Entry 1FFU (X-ray diffraction, 2.35 A resolution); this record covers chains A and B of the 6 polymer chains in the assembly.

Chain A:
Protein: Cuts, iron-sulfur protein of carbon monoxide dehydrogenase
Organism: Hydrogenophaga pseudoflava
UniProtKB: P19915 (DCMS_HYDPS); residue numbers follow UniProt; this construct covers 1-163
Chain sequence (163 residues; each row starts with the number of its first residue):
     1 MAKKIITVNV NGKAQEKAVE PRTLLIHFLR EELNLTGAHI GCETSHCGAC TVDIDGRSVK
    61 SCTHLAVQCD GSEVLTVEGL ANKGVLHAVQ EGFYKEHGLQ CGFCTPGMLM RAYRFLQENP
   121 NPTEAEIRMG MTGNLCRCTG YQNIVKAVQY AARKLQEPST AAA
Unresolved in the structure: 1-2, 158-163
Differences from the reference sequence: conflict Gln90 (Arg in P19915)
UniProt features mapped onto this chain:
  - binding site ([2Fe-2S] cluster): Cys42, Cys47, Cys50, Cys62, Cys101, Cys104, Cys136, Cys138
Ion coordination: 2Fe-2S cluster Fe site 1: Cys42, Cys47, Cys50, Cys62; 2Fe-2S cluster Fe site 2: Cys101, Cys104, Cys136, Cys138
Residues lining bound ligands:
  - FAD (flavin-adenine dinucleotide): Thr44, Ser45, His46
  - 2Fe-2S cluster (FES), molecule 1: His39, Ile40, Gly41, Cys42, Ser45, His46, Cys47, Gly48, Cys50, Lys60, Cys62
  - 2Fe-2S cluster (FES), molecule 2: Leu99, Gln100, Cys101, Gly102, Phe103, Cys104, Cys136, Arg137, Cys138, Thr139

Chain B:
Protein: Cutl, molybdoprotein of carbon monoxide dehydrogenase
Organism: Hydrogenophaga pseudoflava
Chain sequence (803 residues; row label = number of the first residue in the row):
     1 MNAPVQDAEA RELALAGMGA SRLRKEDARF IQGKGNYVDD IKMPGMLHMD IVRAPIAHGR
    61 IKKIHKDAAL AMPGVHAVLT AEDLKPLKLH WMPTLAGDVA AVLADEKVHF QMQEVAIVIA
   121 DDRYIAADAV EAVKVEYDEL PVVIDPIDAL KPDAPVLRED LAGKTSGAHG PREHHNHIFT
   181 WGAGDKAATD AVFANAPVTV SQHMYYPRVH PCPLETCGCV ASFDPIKGDL TTYITSQAPH
   241 VVRTVVSMLS GIPESKVRIV SPDIGGGFGN KVGIYPGYVC AIVASIVLGR PVKWVEDRVE
   301 NISTTAFARD YHMDGELAAT PDGKILGLRV NVVADHGAFD ACADPTKFPA GLFHICSGSY
   361 DIPRAHCSVK GVYTNKAPGG VAYRCSFRVT EAVYLIERMV DVLAQKLNMD KAEIRAKNFI
   421 RKEQFPYTTQ FGFEYDSGDY HTALKKVLDA VDYPALRAEQ AARRADPNSP TLMGIGLVTF
   481 TEVVGAGPSK MCDILGVGMF DSCEIRIHPT GSAIARMGTI TQGQGHQTTY AQIIATELGI
   541 PSEVIQVEEG DTSTAPYGLG TYGSRSTPVA GAAIALAARK IHAKARKIAA HMLEVNENDL
   601 DWEVDRFKVK GDDSKFKTMA DIAWQAYHQP PAGLEPGLEA VHYYDPPNFT YPFGIYLCVV
   661 DIDRATGETK VRRFYALDDC GTRINPMIIE GQIHGGLTEG YAVAMGQQMP FDAQGNLLGN
   721 TLMDYFLPTA VETPHWETDH TVTPSPHHPI GAKGVAESPH VGSIPTFTAA VVDAFAHVGV
   781 THLDMPHTSY RVWKSLKEHN LAL
Unresolved in the structure: 1-6
Differences from the reference sequence: conflict Gly19 (Arg in 4098682), Ala20 (Pro in 4098682), Ser21 (Arg in 4098682), Arg22 (Ala in 4098682), Leu23 (Cys in 4098682), Arg24 (Ala in 4098682), Leu456 (Trp in 4098682); modified residue (384-385)
Modified / non-standard residues: Arg384 (c-gamma-hydroxy arginine; ARO); Cys385 (s-selanyl cysteine; CSZ)
Residues lining bound ligands: CDP (cytidine-5'-diphosphate): Gln524, Gly525, His526, Thr529, Thr561, Ser564, Arg565, Ser566, Thr567, Pro568, Cys680, Thr682, Arg683, Ile684, Asn685, Ile688, Ile689, Gln692, Ala752, Lys753, Gly754, Val755, Ala756

How chain A and chain B interact:
Residue-residue contacts (96; chain A residue first):
  Arg22(A) - Tyr124(B)
  Arg22(A) - Asp128(B)  salt bridge
  Thr23(A) - Tyr124(B)
  Leu24(A) - Tyr124(B)  hydrogen bond (backbone-side chain)
  His27(A) - Arg123(B)
  His27(A) - Tyr124(B)  hydrogen bond
  Arg30(A) - Asp39(B)  salt bridge
  Arg30(A) - Asp40(B)  salt bridge
  Arg30(A) - Lys42(B)  hydrogen bond (backbone-side chain)
  Glu31(A) - Lys42(B)  salt bridge
  Glu31(A) - Arg123(B)  salt bridge
  Asn34(A) - Lys42(B)
  Thr36(A) - Asp40(B)
  Gly37(A) - Gly33(B)
  His39(A) - Tyr37(B)
  Gly41(A) - Leu214(B)
  Gly41(A) - Arg298(B)  hydrogen bond (backbone-side chain)
  Cys42(A) - Arg298(B)
  Cys42(A) - Leu722(B)  hydrophobic
  Glu43(A) - Asp297(B)
  Glu43(A) - Arg298(B)  hydrogen bond (side chain-backbone)
  Glu43(A) - Val299(B)  hydrogen bond (side chain-backbone)
  Glu43(A) - Thr721(B)
  Thr44(A) - Thr721(B)
  Thr44(A) - Leu722(B)
  Thr44(A) - Met723(B)
  His46(A) - Leu722(B)
  His46(A) - Met723(B)
  Val77(A) - Ile31(B)
  Val77(A) - Gln32(B)
  Val77(A) - Gly33(B)
  Glu78(A) - Gln32(B)
  Glu78(A) - Gly33(B)
  Leu86(A) - Ile31(B)  hydrophobic
  Leu86(A) - Gln32(B)
  Gln90(A) - Ile31(B)  hydrogen bond (side chain-backbone)
  Gln90(A) - Gln32(B)
  Tyr94(A) - Leu23(B)  hydrophobic
  Tyr94(A) - Arg24(B)
  Tyr94(A) - Asp27(B)
  Lys95(A) - Leu23(B)
  His97(A) - Arg24(B)
  His97(A) - Met687(B)
  Leu99(A) - Arg24(B)  hydrogen bond (backbone-side chain)
  Leu99(A) - Asp27(B)
  Leu99(A) - Phe30(B)  hydrophobic
  Leu99(A) - Ile31(B)  hydrophobic
  Gln100(A) - Arg24(B)  hydrogen bond (backbone-side chain)
  Gln100(A) - Gly523(B)
  Gln100(A) - Gly691(B)  hydrogen bond (side chain-backbone)
  Gln100(A) - Gln692(B)  hydrogen bond
  Cys101(A) - Phe30(B)
  Cys101(A) - Tyr37(B)  hydrogen bond (backbone-side chain)
  Cys101(A) - Ile264(B)
  Cys101(A) - Gly265(B)
  Cys101(A) - Gly266(B)
  Cys101(A) - Gln522(B)
  Cys101(A) - Gly523(B)
  Gly102(A) - Tyr37(B)  hydrogen bond (backbone-side chain)
  Phe103(A) - Tyr37(B)  hydrogen bond (backbone-side chain)
  Phe103(A) - Leu214(B)  hydrophobic
  Phe103(A) - Glu215(B)
  Cys104(A) - Leu214(B)  hydrophobic
  Leu109(A) - Ile31(B)
  Arg128(A) - Ala730(B)  hydrogen bond (side chain-backbone)
  Arg128(A) - Val731(B)
  Arg128(A) - Thr733(B)  hydrogen bond (side chain-backbone)
  Met129(A) - Val731(B)  hydrophobic
  Thr132(A) - Thr729(B)
  Thr132(A) - Val731(B)
  Leu135(A) - Leu722(B)  hydrophobic
  Leu135(A) - Leu727(B)
  Leu135(A) - Pro728(B)
  Leu135(A) - Thr729(B)
  Arg137(A) - Pro211(B)  hydrogen bond (side chain-backbone)
  Arg137(A) - Cys212(B)  hydrogen bond (side chain-backbone)
  Arg137(A) - Leu214(B)
  Arg137(A) - Phe268(B)
  Arg137(A) - Tyr383(B)
  Arg137(A) - Glu699(B)  salt bridge
  Cys138(A) - Phe268(B)  hydrophobic
  Cys138(A) - Gly691(B)
  Cys138(A) - Gly695(B)
  Thr139(A) - His694(B)
  Thr139(A) - Gly695(B)
  Gly140(A) - His694(B)
  Gly140(A) - Thr698(B)
  Gly140(A) - Thr733(B)
  Tyr141(A) - Pro728(B)  hydrogen bond (side chain-backbone)
  Tyr141(A) - Thr729(B)
  Tyr141(A) - Ala730(B)  hydrophobic
  Tyr141(A) - Thr733(B)
  Gln142(A) - His694(B)  hydrogen bond
  Gln142(A) - His735(B)
  Gln142(A) - Trp736(B)  hydrogen bond (side chain-backbone)
  Asn143(A) - His694(B)
Interface residues without a listed pair, chain A (47 interface residues in all): Ile40, Cys47, Ala49, Ala81, Phe93, Thr105, Pro106
Interface residues without a listed pair, chain B (52 interface residues in all): Ile125, Pro213, Arg384, Ile688, Glu690, Pro734

In short:
Chain A and chain B form an interface of 47 and 52 residues respectively, with 21 hydrogen bonds and 6 salt
bridges. Among the polar pairs are Arg22(A)-Asp128(B), Arg30(A)-Asp39(B) and Arg30(A)-Asp40(B). Bound to chain
A: 2Fe-2S cluster and flavin-adenine dinucleotide. Ligands of chain B: CDP.
Chain A is Cuts, iron-sulfur protein of carbon monoxide dehydrogenase and chain B is Cutl, molybdoprotein of
carbon monoxide dehydrogenase, both from Hydrogenophaga pseudoflava; the structure, Carbon monoxide
dehydrogenase from hydrogenophaga pseudoflava which lacks the mo-pyranopterin moiety of the molybdenum
cofactor, was determined by X-ray diffraction together with 1FFV from the same study.
